PDB entry 3QVX | X-ray diffraction, 1.90 A resolution | chain A

== Chain A ==
Protein: Myo-inositol-1-phosphate synthase (Ino1)
Source organism: Archaeoglobus fulgidus
Notes: EC 5.5.1.4
UniProtKB: O28480 (O28480_ARCFU); numbering as in UniProt (aligned over 1-392)
Sequence (392 residues; row label = number of the first residue in the row):
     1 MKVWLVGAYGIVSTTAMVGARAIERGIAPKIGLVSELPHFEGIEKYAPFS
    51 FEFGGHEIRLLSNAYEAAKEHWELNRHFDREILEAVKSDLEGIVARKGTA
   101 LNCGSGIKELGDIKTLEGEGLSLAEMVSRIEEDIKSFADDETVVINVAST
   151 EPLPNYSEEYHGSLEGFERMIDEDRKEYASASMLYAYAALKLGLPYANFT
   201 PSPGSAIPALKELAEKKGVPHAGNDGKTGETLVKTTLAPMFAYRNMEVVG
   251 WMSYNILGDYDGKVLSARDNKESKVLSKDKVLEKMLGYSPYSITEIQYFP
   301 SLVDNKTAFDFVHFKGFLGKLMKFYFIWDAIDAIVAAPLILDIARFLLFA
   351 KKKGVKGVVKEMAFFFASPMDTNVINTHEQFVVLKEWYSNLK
Sequence notes: engineered mutation Ala-367 (Lys in O28480)
Bound ions: Na+ near Asp-329 (its only coordinating residue here)
Small-molecule neighbours: NAD (nicotinamide-adenine-dinucleotide): Val-6, Gly-7, Tyr-9, Gly-10, Ile-11, Val-12, His-56, Glu-57, Ile-58, Arg-59, His-71, Thr-99, Ala-100, Cys-103, Ile-107, Leu-110, Val-147, Ala-148, Ser-149, Thr-150, Ala-181, Tyr-185, Phe-199, Thr-200, Asp-225, Gly-226, Thr-228, Tyr-260, Asp-261, Lys-274, Asp-304, Asp-332, Ala-333, Val-335, Ala-336
What the authors report for this chain:
  - mutagenesis - K367A: decreased binding to G-6-P (citing earlier work)
  - mutagenesis - L257A, K367A: abolished catalytic activity (citing earlier work)
  - conformationally variable residues (side-chain flip): Lys-274
  - catalytic residues: Asp-225, Asp-261, Lys-274, Lys-278, Lys-306, Asp-332 (proposed by the authors, not directly observed)
  - mutagenesis - L257A: abolished binding to substrate (citing earlier work)

== In short ==
Ligands of chain A: NAD. From the paper: catalytic residues Asp-225, Asp-261 and Lys-274 among others; L257A
and K367A abolish catalytic activity.
Chain A is Myo-inositol-1-phosphate synthase (Ino1) (Archaeoglobus fulgidus); the structure, L-myo-inositol
1-phosphate synthase from Archaeoglobus fulgidus mutant K367A, was determined by X-ray diffraction together
with 3QVS, 3QVT, 3QVW and 3QW2 from the same study.
